8BH8 - chains A and B of the 3 polymer chains in the assembly; structure by X-ray diffraction, 2.88 A resolution.

[Chain A]
Molecule: PCIF1_WW domain-containing protein
From: Candida tropicalis MYA-3404
UniProt: C5MJA9 (C5MJA9_CANTT); numbering as in UniProt (aligned over 1-530)
Sequence (532 residues; numbered 1 to 532; the number before each row is that of its first residue):
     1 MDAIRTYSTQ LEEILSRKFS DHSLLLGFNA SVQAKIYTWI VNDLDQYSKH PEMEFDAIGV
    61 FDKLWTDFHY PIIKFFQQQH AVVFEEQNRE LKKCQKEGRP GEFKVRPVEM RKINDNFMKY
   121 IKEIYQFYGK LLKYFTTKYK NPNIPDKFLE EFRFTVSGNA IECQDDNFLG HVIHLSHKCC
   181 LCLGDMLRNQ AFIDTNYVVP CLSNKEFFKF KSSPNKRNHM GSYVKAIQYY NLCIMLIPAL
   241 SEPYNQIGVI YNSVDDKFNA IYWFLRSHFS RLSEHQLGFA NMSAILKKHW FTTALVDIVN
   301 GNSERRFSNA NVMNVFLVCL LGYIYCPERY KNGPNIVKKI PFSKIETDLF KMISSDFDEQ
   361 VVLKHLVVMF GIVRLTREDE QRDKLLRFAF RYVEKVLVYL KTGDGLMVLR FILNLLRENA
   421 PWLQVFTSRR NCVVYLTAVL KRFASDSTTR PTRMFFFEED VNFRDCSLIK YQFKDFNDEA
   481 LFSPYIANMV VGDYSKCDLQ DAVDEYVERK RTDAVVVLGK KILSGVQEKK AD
Disordered / not traced: 1-2, 526-532
Differences from the reference sequence: expression tag (531-532)

[Chain B]
Molecule: 13-nt RNA strand
Sequence (13 nucleotides; row label = number of the first residue in the row):
   444 GCUUUACACA AGG
Disordered / not traced: 444-448

[Interface between chain A and chain B]
Contacting residue pairs - 9 pairs, chain A then chain B:
  Tyr-323(A) with A454(B), hydrogen bond to the sugar; G455(B), sugar contact
  Gly-333(A) with G455(B), sugar contact
  Pro-334(A) with G455(B), sugar contact
  Phe-342(A) with A454(B), sugar contact
  Ser-343(A) with A454(B), sugar contact
  Lys-384(A) with G455(B), salt bridge to the phosphate
  Arg-387(A) with A454(B), salt bridge to the phosphate
  Arg-391(A) with A453(B), sugar contact
Other interface residues (no listed pair), chain A (10 interface residues in all): Lys-331, Glu-346
Other interface residues (no listed pair), chain B (4 interface residues in all): G456

[Overview]
10 residues of chain A and 4 residues of chain B are in contact; the contacts include 1 hydrogen bond and 2
salt bridges. Among the polar pairs are Tyr-323(A)/A454(B), Lys-384(A)/G455(B) and Arg-387(A)/A454(B).
Here chain A is PCIF1_WW domain-containing protein (Candida tropicalis MYA-3404) and chain B is a 13-nt RNA
strand. Entry 8BH8 (Structure of Est1 from Candida Tropicalis in complex with TLC1 telomerase RNA fragment
444-456) was determined by X-ray diffraction.
